PDB entry 2FWT | X-ray diffraction, 1.85 A resolution | chain A

[Chain A]
Molecule: DHC, diheme cytochrome c
Source organism: Rhodobacter sphaeroides
UniProt: Q3J4W3 (Q3J4W3_RHOS4); residues 12-136 here correspond to UniProt positions 34-158 (UniProt number = residue number + 22)
Sequence (125 residues; numbered 12 to 136; the number before each row is that of its first residue):
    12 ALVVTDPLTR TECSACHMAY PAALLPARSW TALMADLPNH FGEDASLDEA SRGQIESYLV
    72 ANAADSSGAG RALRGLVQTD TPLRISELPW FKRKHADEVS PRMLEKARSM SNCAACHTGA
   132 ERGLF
Unresolved in the structure: 12, 80-91
Covalent attachments: heme c (HEC) linked to C24, C27, C124, C127
Metal / ion sites: heme c Fe site 1: H28, H51; heme c Fe site 2: H106, H128
Small-molecule neighbours:
  - heme c (HEC), molecule 1: E23, H28, Y31, L36, W41, L44, M45, L48, H51, F52, E54, D55, A56, L58, L70, L94, R95, I96, S97, S120, S122
  - heme c (HEC), molecule 2: Y31, L35, I96, W101, F102, K105, H106, E109, V110, M114, L115, A118, S120, M121, S122, N123, H128, F136

[Overview]
Covalently linked heme c: at C27 and C124. H28 and H51 form the heme c Fe site 1. H106 and H128 form the heme
c Fe site 2.
Chain A is DHC, diheme cytochrome c (Rhodobacter sphaeroides); the structure, Crystal structure of DHC
purified from Rhodobacter sphaeroides, was determined by X-ray diffraction (same publication as 2FW5).
